6RAZ - chains 2 and 6 of the 13 polymer chains in the assembly; structure by electron microscopy, 4.46 A resolution (low resolution: residue-level contacts below are approximate; hydrogen-bond / salt-bridge calls are withheld).

[Chain 2]
Name: DNA replication licensing factor Mcm2
Source organism: Drosophila melanogaster
Notes: EC 3.6.4.12
UniProt: P49735 (MCM2_DROME); residue numbers follow UniProt; this construct covers 1-887
Chain sequence (887 residues; row label = number of the first residue in the row):
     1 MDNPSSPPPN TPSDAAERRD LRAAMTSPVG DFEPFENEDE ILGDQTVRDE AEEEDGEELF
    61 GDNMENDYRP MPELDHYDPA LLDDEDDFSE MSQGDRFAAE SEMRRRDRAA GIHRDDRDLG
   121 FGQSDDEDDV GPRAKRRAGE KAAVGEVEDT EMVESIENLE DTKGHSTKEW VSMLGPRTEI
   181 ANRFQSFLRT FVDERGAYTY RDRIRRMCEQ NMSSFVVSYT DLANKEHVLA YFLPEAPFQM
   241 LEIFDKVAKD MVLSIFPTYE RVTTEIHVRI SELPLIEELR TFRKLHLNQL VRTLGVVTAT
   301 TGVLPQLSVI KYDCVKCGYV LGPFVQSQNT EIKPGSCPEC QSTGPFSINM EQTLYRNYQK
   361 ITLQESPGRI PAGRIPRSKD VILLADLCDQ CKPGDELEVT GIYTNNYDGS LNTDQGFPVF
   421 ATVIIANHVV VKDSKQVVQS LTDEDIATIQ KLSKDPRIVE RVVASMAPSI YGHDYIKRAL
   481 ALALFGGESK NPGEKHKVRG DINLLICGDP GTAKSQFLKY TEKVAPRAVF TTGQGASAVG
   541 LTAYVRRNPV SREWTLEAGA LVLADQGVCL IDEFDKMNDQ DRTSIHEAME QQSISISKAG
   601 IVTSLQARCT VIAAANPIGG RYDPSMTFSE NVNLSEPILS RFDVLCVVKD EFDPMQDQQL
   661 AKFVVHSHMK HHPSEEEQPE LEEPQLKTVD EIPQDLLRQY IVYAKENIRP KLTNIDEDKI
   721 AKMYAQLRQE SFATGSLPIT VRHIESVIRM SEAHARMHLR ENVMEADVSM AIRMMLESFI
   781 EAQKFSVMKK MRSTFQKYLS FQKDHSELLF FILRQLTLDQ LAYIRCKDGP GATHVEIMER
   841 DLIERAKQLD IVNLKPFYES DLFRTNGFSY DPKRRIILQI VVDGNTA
Unresolved in the structure: 1-173, 272, 317-348, 438-444, 542-543, 653-658, 673-690, 799-887
UniProt features mapped onto this chain:
  - zinc finger: Cys-314 to Cys-340 (C4-type)
  - motif: Ser-640 to Asp-643 (Arginine finger)
  - binding site (ADP): Ser-515, Gln-516
  - modified residue: Thr-26 (Phosphothreonine), Ser-27 (Phosphoserine), Ser-89 (Phosphoserine), Ser-92 (Phosphoserine), Ser-124 (Phosphoserine)
  - mutagenesis: Lys-514 (K514A: Reduces complex helicase activity)
Residues lining bound ligands:
  - ADP (adenosine-5'-diphosphate), molecule 1: Ile-470, His-473, Pro-510, Gly-511, Thr-512, Ala-513, Lys-514, Ser-515, Gln-516
  - ADP, molecule 2: Arg-499, Glu-590, Ser-640, Arg-641, Val-741, Arg-742
Reported in the primary citation:
  - catalytic residues: Arg-641 (citing earlier work)
  - mutagenesis - R641A: decreased catalytic activity

[Chain 6]
Name: DNA replication licensing factor Mcm6
Source organism: Drosophila melanogaster
Notes: EC 3.6.4.12
UniProt: Q9V461 (MCM6_DROME); residue numbers follow UniProt; this construct covers 1-817
Chain sequence (817 residues; row label = number of the first residue in the row):
     1 MDVADAQVGQ LRVKDEVGIR AQKLFQDFLE EFKEDGEIKY TRPAASLESP DRCTLEVSFE
    61 DVEKYDQNLA TAIIEEYYHI YPFLCQSVSN YVKDRIGLKT QKDCYVAFTE VPTRHKVRDL
   121 TTSKIGTLIR ISGQVVRTHP VHPELVSGVF MCLDCQTEIR NVEQQFKFTN PTICRNPVCS
   181 NRKRFMLDVE KSLFLDFQKI RIQETQAELP RGCIPRAVEI ILRSELVETV QAGDRYDFTG
   241 TLIVVPDVSV LAGVGTRAEN SSRHKPGEGM DGVTGLKALG MRELNYRMAF LACSVQATTA
   301 RFGGTDLPMS EVTAEDMKKQ MTDAEWHKIY EMSKDRNLYQ NLISSLFPSI YGNDEVKRGI
   361 LLQQFGGVAK TTTEKTSLRG DINVCIVGDP STAKSQFLKQ VSDFSPRAIY TSGKASSAAG
   421 LTAAVVRDEE SFDFVIEAGA LMLADNGICC IDEFDKMDQR DQVAIHEAME QQTISIARAG
   481 VRATLNARTS ILAAANPING RYDRSKSLQQ NIQLSAPIMS RFDLFFILVD ECNEVVDYAI
   541 ARKIVDLHSN IEESVERAYT REEVLRYVTF ARQFKPVISQ EAGHMLVENY GHLRQRDTGT
   601 SGRSTWRITV RQLESMIRLS EAMAKLECSN RVLERHVKEA FRLLNKSIIR VEQPDIHLDD
   661 DEGLDMDDGI QHDIDMENNG AAANVDENNG MDTSASGAVQ KKKFTLSFED YKNLSTMLVL
   721 HMRAEEARCE VEGNDTGIKR SNVVTWYLEQ VADQIESEDE LISRKNLIEK LIDRLIYHDQ
   781 VIIPLKTSTL KPRIQVQKDF VEEDDPLLVV HPNYVVE
Unresolved in the structure: 1-12, 115, 248-285, 298-304, 602-605, 651-817
UniProt features mapped onto this chain:
  - zinc finger: Cys-152 to Cys-179 (C4-type)
  - motif: Ser-520 to Asp-523 (Arginine finger)
  - binding site (ATP): Ser-391, Thr-392, Ala-393, Lys-394, Ser-395, Asn-496
  - binding site (ADP): Arg-611, Glu-614
  - mutagenesis: Thr-157 (T157M: In allele 4; homozygous lethal), Gly-388 (G388D: In allele 5; homozygous lethal), Lys-394 (K394A: Slihgtly reduces complex helicase activity), Met-676 (M676K: In allele K1214; eggs exhibit thin shell and flimsy dorsal appendages)
Residues lining bound ligands:
  - ADP (adenosine-5'-diphosphate): Ser-520, Val-610, Arg-611, Glu-614
  - ATP (adenosine-5'-triphosphate): Ile-350, Tyr-351, Gly-352, Pro-390, Ser-391, Thr-392, Ala-393, Lys-394, Ser-395, Gln-396, Lys-543
Reported in the primary citation:
  - catalytic residues: Arg-521 (citing earlier work)
  - mutagenesis - R521A: decreased catalytic activity

[How chain 2 and chain 6 interact]
Residue-residue contacts - 59 pairs, chain 2 then chain 6:
  Glu-235(2) with Lys-191(6)
  Arg-283(2) with Val-141(6); Asp-196(6)
  Lys-284(2) with Phe-194(6); Leu-195(6); Asp-196(6)
  Leu-285(2) with Pro-50(6)
  Gln-364(2) with Val-481(6)
  Pro-367(2) with Thr-484(6)
  Ile-370(2) with Thr-484(6); Leu-485(6)
  Ala-372(2) with Met-442(6)
  Gly-373(2) with Met-442(6); Leu-485(6)
  Arg-374(2) with Val-230(6); Gln-231(6)
  Ile-375(2) with Glu-437(6)
  Pro-376(2) with Glu-437(6); Leu-485(6)
  Arg-377(2) with Pro-140(6); Val-141(6)
  Asn-405(2) with Leu-145(6)
  Asp-408(2) with Met-186(6)
  Leu-411(2) with Asn-170(6); Met-186(6)
  Asn-412(2) with Phe-168(6); Thr-169(6); Asn-170(6)
  Thr-413(2) with Phe-166(6); Lys-167(6); Phe-168(6); Thr-169(6)
  Asp-414(2) with Phe-166(6)
  Gln-415(2) with Phe-166(6)
  Gly-416(2) with Phe-166(6)
  Pro-418(2) with His-142(6); Glu-144(6)
  Phe-420(2) with His-142(6); Pro-143(6); Glu-144(6); Leu-145(6)
  Thr-422(2) with Pro-143(6)
  Gly-511(2) with Thr-609(6)
  Lys-519(2) with Lys-375(6); Thr-376(6)
  Gly-535(2) with Val-463(6)
  Arg-621(2) with Arg-607(6)
  Ala-661(2) with Val-587(6)
  His-668(2) with Lys-370(6); Ile-617(6)
  Met-669(2) with Lys-370(6); Ile-578(6)
  Lys-670(2) with Lys-370(6); Thr-371(6); Thr-372(6); Thr-373(6)
  His-671(2) with Lys-370(6); Thr-371(6)
  His-672(2) with Thr-371(6)
Also at the interface, not in a pair above, chain 2 (44 interface residues in all): Leu-287, Asn-288, Ser-378, Phe-417, Val-419, Pro-468, Tyr-520, Phe-652, Val-664, Ser-667
Also at the interface, not in a pair above, chain 6 (46 interface residues in all): Glu-190, Leu-193, Thr-229, Glu-429, Phe-432, Ala-483, Asn-486, Arg-594, Leu-613, Glu-614

[In short]
Chain 2 and chain 6 form an interface of 44 and 46 residues respectively. One ADP molecule is bound between
chain 2 and chain 6. Chain 2 binds ADP. Chain 6 binds ATP. The paper reports catalytic residues Arg-641(2) and
Arg-521(6); R641A of chain 2 reduces catalytic activity.
Here chain 2 is DNA replication licensing factor Mcm2 and chain 6 is DNA replication licensing factor Mcm6,
both from Drosophila melanogaster. Entry 6RAZ (D. melanogaster CMG-DNA, State 2B) was determined by electron
microscopy, deposited together with 6RAW, 6RAX and 6RAY.
